Entry 2W0B (X-ray diffraction, 1.56 A resolution); this record covers chain A.

# Chain A
Protein: Cytochrome P450 51
Source organism: Mycobacterium tuberculosis
Notes: EC 1.14.13.70
Reference sequence: P0A512 (CP51_MYCTU); residue numbers follow UniProt; this construct covers 1-451
Sequence (455 residues; row label = number of the first residue in the row):
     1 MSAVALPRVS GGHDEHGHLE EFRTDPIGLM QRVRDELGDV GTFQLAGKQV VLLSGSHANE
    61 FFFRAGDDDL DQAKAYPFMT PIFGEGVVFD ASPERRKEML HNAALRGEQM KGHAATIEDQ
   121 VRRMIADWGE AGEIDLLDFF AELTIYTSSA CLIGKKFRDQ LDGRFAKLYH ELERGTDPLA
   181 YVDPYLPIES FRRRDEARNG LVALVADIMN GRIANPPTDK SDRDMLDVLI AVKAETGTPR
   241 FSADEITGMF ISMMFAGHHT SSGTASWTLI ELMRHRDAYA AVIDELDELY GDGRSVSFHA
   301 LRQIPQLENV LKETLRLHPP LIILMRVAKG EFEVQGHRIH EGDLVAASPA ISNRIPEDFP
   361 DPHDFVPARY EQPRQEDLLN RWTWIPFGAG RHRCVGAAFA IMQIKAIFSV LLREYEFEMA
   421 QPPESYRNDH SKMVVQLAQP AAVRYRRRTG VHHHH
Unresolved in the structure: 1-2, 216-222, 450-455
Differences from the reference sequence: engineered mutation Leu-37 (Cys in P0A512), Ala-442 (Cys in P0A512)
Ion coordination: heme Fe: Cys-394 (together with CMW)
Residues lining bound ligands:
  - CMW (3-{[(4-methylphenyl)sulfonyl]amino}propyl pyridin-4-ylcarbamate): Gln-72, Tyr-76, Phe-78, Met-79, Phe-83, Lys-97, Leu-100, His-101, Ser-252, Phe-255, Ala-256, His-259, Thr-260, Leu-321, Cys-394, Val-434
  - heme (HEM): Phe-63, Gln-72, Tyr-76, Lys-97, His-101, Leu-105, Ala-256, Gly-257, Thr-260, Thr-264, Leu-315, Pro-320, Leu-321, Leu-324, Arg-326, Ile-385, Pro-386, Phe-387, Gly-388, Arg-391, His-392, Arg-393, Cys-394, Val-395, Gly-396, Phe-399, Ala-400
Reported in the primary citation:
  - binding site for CMW: Gln-72, Tyr-76, Phe-78, Lys-97, His-259
  - mutagenesis - F78L: increased binding to CMW

# Summary
Chain A binds heme and compound CMW. From the paper: a binding site for CMW at Gln-72, Tyr-76 and Phe-78 among
others; F78L increases binding to CMW.
Chain A is Cytochrome P450 51 (Mycobacterium tuberculosis); the structure, CYP51 of M. tuberculosis bound to
an inhibitor 3-{[(4-methylphenyl)sulfonyl]amino}propyl pyridin-4-ylcarbamate, was determined by X-ray
diffraction together with 2W09 and 2W0A from the same study.
